PDB entry 5ZVG | X-ray diffraction, 2.50 A resolution | chain B

Chain B:
Protein: 389aa long hypothetical nucleolar protein
From: Pyrococcus horikoshii (strain ATCC 700860 / DSM 12428 / JCM 9974 / NBRC 100139 / OT-3)
Reference sequence: O57712 (O57712_PYRHO); residues 5-388 here = UniProt positions 5-388
Sequence (384 residues; row label = number of the first residue in the row):
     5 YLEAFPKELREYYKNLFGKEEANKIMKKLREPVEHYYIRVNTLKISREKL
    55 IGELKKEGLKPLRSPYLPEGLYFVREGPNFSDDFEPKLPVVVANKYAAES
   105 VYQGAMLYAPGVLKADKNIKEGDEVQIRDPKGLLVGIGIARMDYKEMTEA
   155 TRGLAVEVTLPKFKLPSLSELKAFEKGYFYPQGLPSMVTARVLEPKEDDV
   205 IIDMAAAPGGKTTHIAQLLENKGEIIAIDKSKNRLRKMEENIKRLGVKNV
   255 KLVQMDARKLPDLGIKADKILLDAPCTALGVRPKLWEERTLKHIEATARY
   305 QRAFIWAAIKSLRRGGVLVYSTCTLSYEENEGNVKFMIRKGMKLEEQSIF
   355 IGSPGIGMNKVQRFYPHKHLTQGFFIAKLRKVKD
Ligand contacts: S-adenosylmethionine (SAM): Met208, Ala209, Ala210, Ala211, Pro212, Gly213, Gly214, Lys215, Asp233, Lys234, Ser235, Arg238, Met259, Asp260, Ala261, Arg262, Asp277, Ala278, Pro279, Tyr304, Phe308
Swiss-Prot annotation at these positions:
  - active site: Cys327 (Nucleophile)
  - binding site (S-adenosyl-L-methionine): Ala209 to Lys215, Asp233, Arg238, Asp260, Asp277, Tyr304
What the authors report for this chain:
  - mutagenesis - S190A: decreased catalytic activity
  - mutagenesis - Q107R, Q107W: abolished catalytic activity
  - specificity-determining residues: Tyr41 (proposed by the authors, not directly observed)

Overview:
Chain B binds S-adenosylmethionine. Curated annotation (UniProt) lists active-site residue Cys327 and 12
S-adenosyl-L-methionine-binding residues. From the paper: Q107R and Q107W abolish catalytic activity; the
specificity determinant Tyr41.
Chain B is 389aa long hypothetical nucleolar protein (Pyrococcus horikoshii (strain ATCC 700860 / DSM 12428 /
JCM 9974 / NBRC 100139 / OT-3)); the structure, The crystal structure of NSun6 from Pyrococcus horikoshii with
SAM, was determined by X-ray diffraction, deposited together with 5ZVD, 5ZVE and 5ZVH.
